PDB entry 6VW8 | X-ray diffraction, 2.30 A resolution | chains A and B

# Chain A
Protein: NAD-dependent formate dehydrogenase gamma subunit
From: Cupriavidus necator
Notes: EC 1.2.1.2
Reference sequence: Q0KDY3 (Q0KDY3_CUPNH); residues 1-175 here correspond to UniProt positions 2-176 (UniProt number = residue number + 1)
Sequence (215 residues; numbered -39 to 175; the number before each row is that of its first residue; numbers below 1 keep their minus sign (Met-39 is residue -39)):
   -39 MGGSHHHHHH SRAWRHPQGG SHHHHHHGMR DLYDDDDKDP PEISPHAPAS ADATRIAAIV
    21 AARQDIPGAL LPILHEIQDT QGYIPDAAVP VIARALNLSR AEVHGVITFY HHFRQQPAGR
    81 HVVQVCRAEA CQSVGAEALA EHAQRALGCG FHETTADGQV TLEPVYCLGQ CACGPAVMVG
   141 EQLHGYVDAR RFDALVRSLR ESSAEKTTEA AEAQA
Unresolved in the structure: -39 to 10, 162-175
Differences from the reference sequence: initiating methionine (-39); expression tag (-38 to 0)
Ion coordination: 2Fe-2S cluster Fe: Cys86, Cys91, Cys127, Cys131; K+ near Glu123 (its only coordinating residue here)
Residues lining bound ligands: 2Fe-2S cluster (FES): Cys86, Ala88, Glu89, Ala90, Cys91, Cys127, Leu128, Gly129, Gln130, Cys131, Ala136
Reported in the primary citation:
  - 2Fe-2S cluster coordination: Cys86, Cys91, Cys127, Cys131
  - K+ coordination: His71, His112, Glu123

# Chain B
Protein: NAD-dependent formate dehydrogenase beta subunit
From: Cupriavidus necator
Notes: EC 1.2.1.2
Reference sequence: Q0KDY2 (Q0KDY2_CUPNH); residue numbers follow UniProt; this construct covers 1-520
Sequence (520 residues; numbered 1 to 520; the number before each row is that of its first residue):
     1 MITITTIFVP RDSTALALGA DDVARAIARE AAARNEHVRI VRNGSRGMFW LEPLVEVQTG
    61 AGRVAYGPVS AADVPGLFDA GLLQGGEHAL SQGVTEEIPF LKQQERLTFA RVGITDPLSL
   121 DDYRAHEGFA GLERALAMQP AEIVQEVTDS GLRGRGGAAF PTGIKWKTVL GAQSAVKYIV
   181 CNADEGDSGT FSDRMVMEDD PFMLIEGMTI AALAVGAEQG YIYCRSEYPH AIAVLESAIG
   241 IANAAGWLGD DIRGSGKRFH LEVRKGAGAY VCGEETALLE SLEGRRGVVR AKPPLPALQG
   301 LFGKPTVINN VISLATVPVI LARGAQYYRD YGMGRSRGTL PFQLAGNIKQ GGLVEKAFGV
   361 TLRELLVDYG GGTRSGRAIR AVQVGGPLGA YLPESRFDVP LDYEAYAAFG GVVGHGGIVV
   421 FDETVDMAKQ ARYAMEFCAI ESCGKCTPCR IGSTRGVEVM DRIIAGEQPV KHVALVRDLC
   481 DTMLNGSLCA MGGMTPYPVL SALNEFPEDF GLASNPAKAA
Unresolved in the structure: 1, 515-520
Ion coordination: 4Fe-4S cluster Fe: Cys443, Cys446, Cys449, Cys489
Residues lining bound ligands:
  - FMN (flavin mononucleotide): Gly154, Arg155, Gly156, Gly157, Ala158, Lys165, Asn182, Asp184, Glu185, Gly186, Tyr270, Val271, Gly273, Glu274, Glu275, Ile308, Asn309, Asn310, Ser313, Leu388, Cys489, Ala490, Met491
  - 4Fe-4S cluster (SF4): Val271, Val289, Ser442, Cys443, Gly444, Lys445, Cys446, Cys449, Ser487, Leu488, Cys489, Met491, Gly492
Reported in the primary citation:
  - 4Fe-4S cluster coordination: Cys443, Cys446, Cys449, Cys489
  - specificity-determining residues: Glu275 (proposed by the authors, not directly observed)

# Chain A / chain B interface
Residue-residue contacts - 94 pairs, chain A then chain B:
  Ile26(A) - Arg264(B)
  Pro27(A) - Arg264(B)  hydrogen bond (backbone-side chain)
  Pro27(A) - Phe302(B)  hydrophobic
  Gly28(A) - Arg264(B)  hydrogen bond (backbone-side chain)
  Gly28(A) - Leu282(B)
  Gly28(A) - Glu283(B)
  Gly28(A) - Gly284(B)
  Gly28(A) - Phe302(B)
  Leu30(A) - Gly284(B)
  Leu31(A) - Lys265(B)
  Leu31(A) - Ser281(B)
  Pro32(A) - Arg264(B)
  His35(A) - Lys265(B)  hydrogen bond (side chain-backbone)
  His35(A) - Gly266(B)  hydrogen bond (side chain-backbone)
  Gly65(A) - Arg286(B)
  Val66(A) - Gly284(B)
  Val66(A) - Arg285(B)
  Val66(A) - Arg286(B)
  Phe69(A) - Arg286(B)
  Phe69(A) - Gly287(B)
  Phe69(A) - Cys443(B)
  Tyr70(A) - Ala267(B)  hydrophobic
  Tyr70(A) - Cys272(B)  hydrophobic
  Tyr70(A) - Ser281(B)  hydrogen bond
  Tyr70(A) - Arg285(B)  hydrogen bond (side chain-backbone)
  Tyr70(A) - Arg286(B)
  Tyr70(A) - Gly287(B)  hydrogen bond (side chain-backbone)
  His71(A) - Ala267(B)  hydrogen bond (backbone-backbone)
  His72(A) - Ser226(B)
  His72(A) - Lys265(B)
  His72(A) - Ala267(B)  hydrogen bond (backbone-backbone)
  Phe73(A) - Ala267(B)  hydrophobic
  Arg87(A) - Tyr433(B)
  Arg87(A) - Glu436(B)  salt bridge
  Ala88(A) - Ser188(B)
  Ala88(A) - Tyr433(B)
  Glu89(A) - Ser188(B)  hydrogen bond
  Glu89(A) - Gln383(B)
  Glu89(A) - Pro387(B)
  Glu89(A) - Val419(B)
  Glu89(A) - Phe421(B)
  Glu89(A) - Tyr433(B)
  Ala90(A) - Gly346(B)
  Ala90(A) - Val419(B)  hydrophobic
  Gln92(A) - Gln430(B)  hydrogen bond
  Gln92(A) - Tyr433(B)
  Ser93(A) - Gly346(B)
  Ser93(A) - Asn347(B)  hydrogen bond (side chain-backbone)
  Ser93(A) - Val420(B)  hydrogen bond (side chain-backbone)
  Ser93(A) - Phe421(B)
  Val94(A) - Gly346(B)
  Val94(A) - Asn347(B)
  Val94(A) - Arg374(B)
  Val125(A) - Glu227(B)
  Tyr126(A) - Arg225(B)  hydrogen bond (backbone-side chain)
  Tyr126(A) - Tyr433(B)
  Tyr126(A) - Phe437(B)  hydrophobic
  Tyr126(A) - Ile440(B)
  Tyr126(A) - Glu441(B)
  Cys127(A) - Asp187(B)
  Cys127(A) - Ser188(B)
  Cys127(A) - Arg225(B)  hydrogen bond (backbone-side chain)
  Cys127(A) - Glu227(B)
  Leu128(A) - Tyr228(B)
  Gly129(A) - Thr14(B)
  Gly129(A) - Thr190(B)
  Gly129(A) - Phe191(B)
  Gly129(A) - Arg194(B)  hydrogen bond (backbone-side chain)
  Gly129(A) - Tyr228(B)
  Gln130(A) - Ser13(B)  hydrogen bond
  Gln130(A) - Thr14(B)  hydrogen bond
  Gln130(A) - Arg194(B)
  Cys131(A) - Gly189(B)  hydrogen bond (side chain-backbone)
  Cys131(A) - Thr190(B)
  Cys131(A) - Ala345(B)  hydrophobic
  Cys131(A) - Gly346(B)  hydrogen bond (backbone-backbone)
  Ala132(A) - Phe49(B)  hydrophobic
  Ala132(A) - Phe191(B)  hydrophobic
  Ala132(A) - Leu344(B)
  Ala132(A) - Gly351(B)
  Ala132(A) - Gly352(B)
  Ala132(A) - Arg374(B)  hydrogen bond (backbone-side chain)
  Cys133(A) - Thr14(B)
  Gly134(A) - Arg374(B)  hydrogen bond (backbone-side chain)
  Met138(A) - Pro229(B)  hydrophobic
  Glu141(A) - Pro229(B)
  Glu141(A) - His230(B)
  Leu143(A) - Ser13(B)
  Leu143(A) - Ala17(B)
  Leu143(A) - His230(B)
  Tyr146(A) - Leu18(B)  hydrophobic
  Tyr146(A) - Phe49(B)
  Tyr146(A) - Trp50(B)
  Tyr146(A) - Arg374(B)
Other interface residues (no listed pair), chain A (38 interface residues in all): Glu62, His144, Gly145
Other interface residues (no listed pair), chain B (57 interface residues in all): Gly186, Tyr221, Tyr223, Gly268, Ala269, Val288, Tyr391

# Summary
Chain A and chain B form an interface of 38 and 57 residues respectively; the contacts include 22 hydrogen
bonds and 1 salt bridge. Polar pairs include Arg87(A)-Glu436(B), Pro27(A)-Arg264(B) and Gly28(A)-Arg264(B).
From the paper: 2Fe-2S cluster coordination by Cys86(A), Cys91(A) and Cys127(A) among others; 4Fe-4S cluster
coordination by Cys443(B), Cys446(B) and Cys449(B) among others.
Here chain A is NAD-dependent formate dehydrogenase gamma subunit and chain B is NAD-dependent formate
dehydrogenase beta subunit, both from Cupriavidus necator. Entry 6VW8 (Formate Dehydrogenase FdsABG subcomplex
FdsBG from C. necator) was determined by X-ray diffraction, deposited together with 6VW7.
